8B2C - chain AAA; structure by X-ray diffraction, 1.55 A resolution.

== Chain AAA ==
Protein: 3-dehydroquinate dehydratase
From: Salmonella enterica subsp. enterica serovar Typhi
Notes: EC 4.2.1.10
UniProtKB: P24670 (AROD_SALTI); numbering as in UniProt (aligned over 1-252)
Chain sequence (252 residues; row label = number of the first residue in the row):
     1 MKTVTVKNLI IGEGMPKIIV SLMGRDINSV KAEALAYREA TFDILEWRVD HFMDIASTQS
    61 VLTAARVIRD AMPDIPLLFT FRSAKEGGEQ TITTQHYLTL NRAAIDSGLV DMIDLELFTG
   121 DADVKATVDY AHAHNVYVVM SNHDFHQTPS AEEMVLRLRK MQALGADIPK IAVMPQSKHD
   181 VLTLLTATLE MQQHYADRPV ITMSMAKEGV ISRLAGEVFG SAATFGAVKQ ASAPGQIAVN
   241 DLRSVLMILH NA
Residues lining bound ligands: OVU ((1S,2R,4R,5S,6S)-2,4,5-trihydroxy-7-oxabicyclo[4.1.0]heptane-2-carboxylic acid): S21, E46, R48, T80, R82, D114, H143, F145, K170, A172, M203, M205, R213, F225, S232, A233, Q236
Swiss-Prot annotation at these positions:
  - active site: H143 (Proton donor/acceptor), K170 (Schiff-base intermediate with substrate)
  - binding site (3-dehydroquinate): S21, E46 to R48, R82, R213, S232, Q236
From the paper describing this entry:
  - binding site for OVU: S21, E46, R48, R82, H143, R213, Q236
  - contacts within the chain: D114-K170
  - catalytic residues: H143, K170 (citing earlier work)

== Overview ==
Bound to chain AAA: compound OVU. Curated annotation (UniProt) lists active-site residues H143 and K170 and 8
residues binding 3-dehydroquinate. From the paper: catalytic residues H143 and K170; a binding site for OVU at
S21, E46 and R48 among others.
Chain AAA is 3-dehydroquinate dehydratase (Salmonella enterica subsp. enterica serovar Typhi); the structure,
Crystal structure of type I dehydroquinase from Salmonella typhi inhibited by an epoxide derivative, was
determined by X-ray diffraction (same publication as 8B2B).
